PDB entry 8U44 | electron microscopy, 3.41 A resolution | chains A and J of the 12 polymer chains in the assembly

[Chain A]
Molecule: Hemagglutinin HA1 chain
Organism: Influenza A virus
UniProt: A7Y8I1 (A7Y8I1_9INFA); the construct lacks a stretch of the UniProt sequence, so the offset changes along the chain: 11-54 = UniProt 18-61; 55-83 = UniProt 63-91; 84-95 = UniProt 93-104; 96-125 = UniProt 106-135; 2 more segments
Sequence (368 residues; each row starts with the number of its first residue; a row labelled like 125A-125C holds insertion residues (125A, then the next letters in order); numbers below 1 keep their minus sign (Met-31 is residue -31)):
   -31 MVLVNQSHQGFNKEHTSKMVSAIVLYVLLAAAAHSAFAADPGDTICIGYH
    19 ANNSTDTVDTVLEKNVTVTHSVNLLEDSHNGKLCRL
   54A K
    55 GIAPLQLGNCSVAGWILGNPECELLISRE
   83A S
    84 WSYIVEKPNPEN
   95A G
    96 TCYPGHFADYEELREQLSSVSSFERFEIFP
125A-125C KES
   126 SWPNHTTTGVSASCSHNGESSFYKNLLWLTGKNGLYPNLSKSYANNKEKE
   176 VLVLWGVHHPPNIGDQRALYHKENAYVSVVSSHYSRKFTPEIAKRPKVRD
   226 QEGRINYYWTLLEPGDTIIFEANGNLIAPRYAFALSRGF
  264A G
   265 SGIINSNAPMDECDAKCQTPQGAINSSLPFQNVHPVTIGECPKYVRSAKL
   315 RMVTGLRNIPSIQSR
Disordered / not traced: -31 to 9, 325-329
Sequence notes: initiating methionine (-31); expression tag (-30 to 10); conflict Arg53 (Leu60 in A7Y8I1)
Cystine bridges: Cys52-Cys277, Cys64-Cys76, Cys97-Cys139, Cys281-Cys305
Covalently attached groups: N-acetylglucosamine (NAG) linked to Asn21, Asn129, Asn289

[Chain J]
Molecule: Hemagglutinin HA2 chain
Organism: Influenza A virus
UniProt: A7Y8I1 (A7Y8I1_9INFA); residues 1-174 here correspond to UniProt positions 344-517 (UniProt number = residue number + 343)
Sequence (237 residues; row label = number of the first residue in the row):
     1 GLFGAIAGFIEGGWTGMVDGWYGYHHQNEQGSGYAADQKSTQNAINGITN
    51 KVNSVIEKMNTQFTAVGKEFNKLERRMENLNKKVDDGFIDIWTYNAELLV
   101 LLENERTLDFHDSNVKNLYEKVKSQLKNNAKEIGNGCFEFYHKCNDECME
   151 SVKNGTYDYPKYSEESKLNREKIDSGGGGLNDIFEAQKIEWHERLVPRGS
   201 PGSGYIPEAPRDGQAYVRKDGEWVLLSTFLGHHHHHH
Disordered / not traced: 174-237
Sequence notes: expression tag (175-237)
Cystine bridges: Cys144-Cys148

[Interface between chain A and chain J]
Residue-residue contacts (12):
  Asp104(A) - Leu73(J)
  Glu106(A) - Arg76(J)
  Glu107(A) - Leu73(J)
  Glu107(A) - Glu74(J)
  Glu107(A) - Arg75(J)  hydrogen bond (side chain-backbone)
  Glu107(A) - Arg76(J)  salt bridge
  Glu110(A) - Asn79(J)  hydrogen bond
  Gln111(A) - Lys72(J)
  Gln111(A) - Arg75(J)
  Glu238(A) - Lys72(J)  salt bridge
  Phe264(A) - Arg75(J)
  Lys307(A) - Asp90(J)  salt bridge
Interface residues without a listed pair, chain A (10 interface residues in all): His208, Phe294
Interface residues without a listed pair, chain J (9 interface residues in all): Lys82, Tyr94

[In short]
Chain A and chain J form an interface of 10 and 9 residues respectively, with 2 hydrogen bonds and 3 salt
bridges. Polar pairs include Glu107(A)-Arg76(J), Glu238(A)-Lys72(J) and Lys307(A)-Asp90(J). Covalently linked
N-acetylglucosamine: at Asn21(A), Asn129(A) and Asn289(A).
Here chain A is Hemagglutinin HA1 chain and chain J is Hemagglutinin HA2 chain, both from Influenza A virus.
Entry 8U44 (CryoEM structure of A/Solomon Islands/3/2006 H1 HA in complex with 05.GC.w2.3C10-H1_SI06) was
determined by electron microscopy, deposited together with 8TXM, 8TXP, 8TXT and 8TY7.
